4WNL - chains C and F of the 4 polymer chains in the assembly; structure by X-ray diffraction, 2.80 A resolution.

== Chain C ==
Molecule: SWI5-dependent HO expression protein 2
Source organism: Saccharomyces cerevisiae
Reference sequence: P36068 (SHE2_YEAST); residue numbers follow UniProt; this construct covers 6-239
Amino-acid sequence (234 residues; numbered 6 to 239; the number before each row is that of its first residue):
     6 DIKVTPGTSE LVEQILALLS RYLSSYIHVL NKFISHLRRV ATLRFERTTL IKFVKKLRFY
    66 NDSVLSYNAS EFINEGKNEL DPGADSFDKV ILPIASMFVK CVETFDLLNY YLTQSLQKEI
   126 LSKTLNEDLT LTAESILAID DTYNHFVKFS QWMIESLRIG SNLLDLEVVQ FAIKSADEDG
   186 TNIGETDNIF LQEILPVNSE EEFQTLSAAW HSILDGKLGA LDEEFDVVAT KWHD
Disordered / not traced: 84-86
Sequence notes: engineered mutation Ser14 (Cys in P36068), Ser68 (Cys in P36068), Ser180 (Cys in P36068); conflict Gly88 (Glu in P36068), Gly224 (Ser in P36068)
Swiss-Prot annotation at these positions:
  - motif: Glu15 to Leu23 (Nuclear localization signal)
  - mutagenesis: Asn36 (N36S: Prevents association with ASH1 and IST2 mRNAs and leads to their mislocalization), Arg43 (R43A: Prevents association with ASH1 and mRNA and leads to its mislocalization), Arg44 (R44A: Prevents association with ASH1 and mRNA and leads to its mislocalization), Arg49 (R49K: Prevents association with ASH1 and mRNA and leads to its mislocalization), Arg52 (R52A/K: Prevents association with ASH1 and mRNA and leads to its mislocalization), Arg63 (R63A/K: Prevents association with ASH1 and IST2 mRNAs and leads to their mislocalization), Ser120 (S120Y: Prevents dimerization and RNA-binding), Leu130 (L130Y: Prevents tetramerization)

== Chain F ==
Molecule: SWI5-dependent HO expression protein 3
Reference sequence: B5VE90 (SHE3_YEAS6); residues 342-374 here = UniProt positions 342-374
Amino-acid sequence (33 residues; each row starts with the number of its first residue):
   342 RSFYTASPLL SSGSIPKSAS PVLPGVKRTA SVR
Disordered / not traced: 342-361, 370-374
Swiss-Prot annotation at these positions:
  - modified residue: Ser343 (Phosphoserine)

== Interface between chain C and chain F ==
Residue-residue contacts - 22 pairs, chain C then chain F:
  His150(C) - Leu364(F)
  Lys153(C) - Leu364(F)
  Lys153(C) - Val367(F)
  Trp157(C) - Pro365(F)
  Trp157(C) - Gly366(F)
  Glu190(C) - Arg369(F)
  Thr191(C) - Arg369(F)  hydrogen bond (backbone-backbone)
  Gln197(C) - Val367(F)
  Gln197(C) - Lys368(F)
  Gln197(C) - Arg369(F)
  Glu198(C) - Val367(F)
  Glu198(C) - Lys368(F)  hydrogen bond (backbone-backbone)
  Ile199(C) - Gly366(F)
  Ile199(C) - Val367(F)  hydrophobic
  Leu200(C) - Gly366(F)  hydrogen bond (backbone-backbone)
  Leu200(C) - Lys368(F)
  Leu211(C) - Pro365(F)  hydrophobic
  Leu211(C) - Gly366(F)
  Ala214(C) - Pro365(F)  hydrophobic
  Trp215(C) - Leu364(F)  hydrophobic
  Trp215(C) - Pro365(F)  hydrogen bond (side chain-backbone)
  Ile218(C) - Pro365(F)
Interface residues without a listed pair, chain C (14 interface residues in all): Ile194
Interface residues without a listed pair, chain F (7 interface residues in all): Val363

== Summary ==
Chain C and chain F form an interface of 14 and 7 residues respectively, with 4 hydrogen bonds. Polar pairs
include Trp215(C)-Pro365(F), Thr191(C)-Arg369(F) and Glu198(C)-Lys368(F). From UniProt: 8 mutagenesis sites on
chain C.
Chain C is SWI5-dependent HO expression protein 2 (Saccharomyces cerevisiae) and chain F is SWI5-dependent HO
expression protein 3; the structure, The X-ray structure of a RNA-binding protein complex, was determined by
X-ray diffraction.
